Entry 9H3I (X-ray diffraction, 2.31 A resolution); this record covers chains D and A of the 4 polymer chains in the assembly.

== Chain D ==
Protein: Trans-aconitate decarboxylase 1
Source organism: Mycosarcoma maydis
Notes: EC 4.1.1.113
Reference sequence: A0A0U2UYC4 (TAD1_USTMD); residues 1-493 here = UniProt positions 1-493
Amino-acid sequence (493 residues; each row starts with the number of its first residue):
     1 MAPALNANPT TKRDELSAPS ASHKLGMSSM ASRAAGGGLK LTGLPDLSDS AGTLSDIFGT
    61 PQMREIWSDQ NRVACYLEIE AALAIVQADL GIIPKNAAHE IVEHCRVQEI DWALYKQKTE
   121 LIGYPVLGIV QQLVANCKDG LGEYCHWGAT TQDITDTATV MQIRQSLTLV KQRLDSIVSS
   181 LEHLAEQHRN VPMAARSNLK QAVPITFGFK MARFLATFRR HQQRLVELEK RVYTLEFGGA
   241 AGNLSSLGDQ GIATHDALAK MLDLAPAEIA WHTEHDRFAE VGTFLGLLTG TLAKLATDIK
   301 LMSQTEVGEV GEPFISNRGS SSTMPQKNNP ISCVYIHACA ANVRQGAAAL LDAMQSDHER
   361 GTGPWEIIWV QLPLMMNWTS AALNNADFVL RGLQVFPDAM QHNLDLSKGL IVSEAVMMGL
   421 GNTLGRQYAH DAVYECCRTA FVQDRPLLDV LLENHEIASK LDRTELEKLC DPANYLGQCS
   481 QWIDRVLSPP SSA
Not modelled in the structure: 1-49, 322-323, 326, 490-493
Sequence notes: conflict Pro-489 (Arg in A0A0U2UYC4)

== Chain A ==
Protein: Trans-aconitate decarboxylase 1
Source organism: Mycosarcoma maydis
Notes: EC 4.1.1.113
Reference sequence: A0A0U2UYC4 (TAD1_USTMD); residue numbers follow UniProt; this construct covers 1-318, 323-493
Amino-acid sequence (493 residues; numbered 1 to 493 plus 3 insertion-coded residues; 3 numbers in that range are skipped by the numbering (no residue carries them; nothing is unmodelled there); the number before each row is that of its first residue; a row labelled like 318A-318C holds insertion residues (318A, then the next letters in order)):
     1 MAPALNANPT TKRDELSAPS ASHKLGMSSM ASRAAGGGLK LTGLPDLSDS AGTLSDIFGT
    61 PQMREIWSDQ NRVACYLEIE AALAIVQADL GIIPKNAAHE IVEHCRVQEI DWALYKQKTE
   121 LIGYPVLGIV QQLVANCKDG LGEYCHWGAT TQDITDTATV MQIRQSLTLV KQRLDSIVSS
   181 LEHLAEQHRN VPMAARSNLK QAVPITFGFK MARFLATFRR HQQRLVELEK RVYTLEFGGA
   241 AGNLSSLGDQ GIATHDALAK MLDLAPAEIA WHTEHDRFAE VGTFLGLLTG TLAKLATDIK
   301 LMSQTEVGEV GEPFISNR
318A-318C GSS
   320 S
   323 TMPQKNNPIS CVYIHACAAN VRQGAAALLD AMQSDHERGT GPWEIIWVQL PLMMNWTSAA
   383 LNNADFVLRG LQVFPDAMQH NLDLSKGLIV SEAVMMGLGN TLGRQYAHDA VYECCRTAFV
   443 QDRPLLDVLL ENHEIASKLD RTELEKLCDP ANYLGQCSQW IDRVLSPPSS A
Not modelled in the structure: 1-49, 318A-318C, 327, 490-493
Sequence notes: conflict Pro-489 (Arg in A0A0U2UYC4)

== Chain D / chain A interface ==
Pairs across the interface (193):
  Tyr-124(D) with Asn-198(A), hydrogen bond
  Tyr-144(D) with Arg-426(A), hydrogen bond
  Ala-195(D) with Ala-241(A), hydrophobic; Glu-359(A)
  Arg-196(D) with His-358(A); Glu-359(A), hydrogen bond (backbone-side chain); Arg-360(A), hydrogen bond (backbone-backbone)
  Ser-197(D) with Arg-360(A)
  Asn-198(D) with Tyr-124(A), hydrogen bond; Arg-360(A), hydrogen bond (backbone-backbone); Thr-362(A)
  Leu-199(D) with Asp-357(A); Thr-362(A), hydrogen bond (backbone-side chain)
  Val-203(D) with Ala-241(A), hydrophobic; Ser-245(A)
  Pro-204(D) with Asn-243(A), hydrogen bond (backbone-side chain)
  Ile-205(D) with Ala-241(A), hydrophobic; Asn-243(A); Glu-359(A)
  Phe-209(D) with Ala-241(A); Gly-242(A); Asn-243(A); Ile-269(A), hydrophobic
  Lys-210(D) with His-358(A), hydrogen bond; Glu-359(A), salt bridge
  Ala-212(D) with Ile-269(A), hydrophobic
  Arg-213(D) with Ala-241(A), hydrogen bond (side chain-backbone); Ile-269(A); Ala-270(A), hydrogen bond (side chain-backbone); His-272(A); Thr-273(A); Glu-274(A), salt bridge; Glu-359(A)
  Ala-216(D) with Ile-269(A), hydrophobic
  Thr-217(D) with Glu-274(A); Asp-276(A)
  Arg-220(D) with Glu-268(A), salt bridge; Glu-274(A); Asp-276(A), salt bridge; Arg-277(A)
  His-221(D) with Asp-276(A)
  Gln-223(D) with Lys-230(A), hydrogen bond; Arg-231(A)
  Arg-224(D) with Arg-231(A); Asp-276(A), salt bridge; Glu-280(A), salt bridge
  Glu-227(D) with Glu-227(A); Arg-231(A), salt bridge
  Lys-230(D) with Gln-223(A); Glu-227(A), salt bridge
  Arg-231(D) with Gln-223(A), hydrogen bond; Arg-224(A); Glu-227(A), salt bridge
  Ala-241(D) with Ala-195(A), hydrophobic; Val-203(A), hydrophobic; Ile-205(A), hydrophobic; Phe-209(A); Arg-213(A), hydrogen bond (backbone-side chain)
  Gly-242(D) with Phe-209(A)
  Asn-243(D) with Pro-204(A), hydrogen bond (side chain-backbone); Ile-205(A); Phe-209(A); Leu-476(A), hydrogen bond (side chain-backbone); Gln-478(A); Cys-479(A), hydrogen bond
  Ser-245(D) with Tyr-475(A)
  Ser-246(D) with Glu-414(A); Met-418(A); Tyr-475(A), hydrogen bond (backbone-side chain)
  Gly-248(D) with Gln-478(A)
  Asp-249(D) with Gln-478(A), hydrogen bond (backbone-side chain)
  Gly-251(D) with Gln-478(A), hydrogen bond (backbone-side chain)
  Ile-252(D) with Gln-478(A), hydrogen bond (backbone-side chain); Gln-481(A); Trp-482(A); Arg-485(A)
  His-255(D) with Trp-482(A)
  Asp-256(D) with Arg-485(A), salt bridge
  Pro-266(D) with Arg-485(A)
  Ala-267(D) with Trp-482(A); Arg-485(A), hydrogen bond (backbone-side chain)
  Glu-268(D) with Arg-220(A), salt bridge; Trp-482(A); Arg-485(A); Val-486(A)
  Ile-269(D) with Phe-209(A), hydrophobic; Ala-212(A), hydrophobic; Arg-213(A); Ala-216(A), hydrophobic; Trp-482(A), hydrophobic; Val-486(A), hydrophobic
  Ala-270(D) with Arg-213(A)
  His-272(D) with Arg-213(A)
  Thr-273(D) with Arg-213(A); Lys-294(A), hydrogen bond
  Glu-274(D) with Arg-213(A), salt bridge; Thr-217(A)
  Asp-276(D) with Thr-217(A); Arg-220(A), salt bridge; His-221(A); Arg-224(A), salt bridge
  Arg-277(D) with Arg-220(A); Arg-224(A)
  Ala-279(D) with Leu-287(A), hydrophobic
  Glu-280(D) with Arg-224(A), salt bridge; Leu-287(A)
  Thr-283(D) with Thr-283(A)
  Gly-286(D) with Leu-351(A)
  Leu-287(D) with Asp-276(A); Ala-279(A), hydrophobic; Glu-280(A); Leu-351(A); Met-354(A)
  Gly-290(D) with Met-354(A)
  Thr-291(D) with Met-354(A)
  Ala-293(D) with Gln-355(A)
  Lys-294(D) with Thr-273(A), hydrogen bond; Met-354(A); Ser-356(A), hydrogen bond (side chain-backbone); Asp-357(A); His-358(A), hydrogen bond (side chain-backbone)
  Asp-298(D) with Asp-357(A); His-358(A), salt bridge
  Leu-301(D) with Asp-357(A); His-358(A)
  Met-302(D) with His-358(A)
  His-337(D) with Gln-355(A)
  Arg-344(D) with Ala-348(A); Asp-352(A), salt bridge; Gln-355(A), hydrogen bond
  Ala-348(D) with Arg-344(A)
  Leu-351(D) with Gly-286(A); Leu-287(A); Arg-344(A)
  Asp-352(D) with Arg-344(A), salt bridge
  Met-354(D) with Leu-287(A); Gly-290(A); Thr-291(A); Lys-294(A)
  Gln-355(D) with Ala-293(A); His-337(A); Arg-344(A), hydrogen bond
  Ser-356(D) with Lys-294(A), hydrogen bond (backbone-side chain)
  Asp-357(D) with Leu-199(A); Lys-294(A); Asp-298(A); Leu-301(A)
  His-358(D) with Arg-196(A); Lys-210(A), hydrogen bond; Lys-294(A), hydrogen bond (backbone-side chain); Asp-298(A), hydrogen bond (backbone-side chain); Leu-301(A); Met-302(A)
  Glu-359(D) with Ala-195(A); Arg-196(A), hydrogen bond (side chain-backbone); Ile-205(A); Lys-210(A), salt bridge; Arg-213(A)
  Arg-360(D) with Arg-196(A), hydrogen bond (backbone-backbone); Ser-197(A); Asn-198(A), hydrogen bond (backbone-backbone)
  Thr-362(D) with Asn-198(A); Leu-199(A), hydrogen bond (side chain-backbone)
  Glu-414(D) with Ser-245(A), hydrogen bond; Ser-246(A)
  Met-418(D) with Ser-246(A)
  Arg-426(D) with Ile-92(A), hydrogen bond (side chain-backbone); Tyr-144(A); Trp-147(A)
  Tyr-475(D) with Ser-245(A), hydrogen bond; Ser-246(A), hydrogen bond (side chain-backbone)
  Leu-476(D) with Asn-243(A), hydrogen bond (backbone-side chain)
  Gly-477(D) with Ser-245(A)
  Gln-478(D) with Asn-243(A); Gly-248(A); Asp-249(A), hydrogen bond (side chain-backbone); Gln-250(A); Gly-251(A), hydrogen bond (side chain-backbone); Ile-252(A), hydrogen bond (side chain-backbone)
  Cys-479(D) with Asn-243(A)
  Trp-482(D) with Ile-252(A); His-255(A); Ala-267(A); Glu-268(A); Ile-269(A), hydrophobic
  Arg-485(D) with Ile-252(A); His-255(A); Asp-256(A), salt bridge; Pro-266(A); Ala-267(A), hydrogen bond (side chain-backbone); Glu-268(A)
  Val-486(D) with Glu-268(A); Ile-269(A), hydrophobic
Other interface residues (no listed pair), chain D (89 interface residues in all): Ala-240, Leu-244, Gln-250, Trp-271, Thr-297, Gln-345, Ala-347, Gly-361, Gln-481
Other interface residues (no listed pair), chain A (91 interface residues in all): Ala-240, Leu-244, Trp-271, Thr-297, Gln-345, Ala-347, Gly-361, Gly-477

== Summary ==
89 residues of chain D and 91 residues of chain A are in contact, with 45 hydrogen bonds and 20 salt bridges.
Polar contacts include Lys-210(D)/Glu-359(A), Arg-213(D)/Glu-274(A) and Arg-220(D)/Glu-268(A).
Both chains are Trans-aconitate decarboxylase 1 (Mycosarcoma maydis). Entry 9H3I (trans-aconitate
decarboxylase Tad1- wild type) was determined by X-ray diffraction together with 9H4E, 9H4G and 9H4H from the
same study.
